PDB entry 2K7A | solution NMR | chains A and B

# Chain A
Protein: SH3 domain of Tyrosine-protein kinase ITK/TSK
Source organism: Mus musculus
Notes: EC 2.7.10.2
UniProtKB: Q03526 (ITK_MOUSE); residues 171-231 here correspond to UniProt positions 177-237 (UniProt number = residue number + 6)
Sequence (63 residues; each row starts with the number of its first residue):
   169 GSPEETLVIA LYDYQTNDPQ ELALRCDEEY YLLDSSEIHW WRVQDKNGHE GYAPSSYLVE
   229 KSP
Construct notes: expression tag (169-170)
Curated features (UniProtKB/Swiss-Prot):
  - modified residue: Tyr180 (Phosphotyrosine)
Reported in the primary citation:
  - post-translational modification sites: Tyr180 (citing earlier work)

# Chain B
Protein: SH2 domain of Tyrosine-protein kinase ITK/TSK
Source organism: Mus musculus
Notes: EC 2.7.10.2
UniProtKB: Q03526 (ITK_MOUSE); residues 232-338 here correspond to UniProt positions 238-344 (UniProt number = residue number + 6)
Sequence (110 residues; row label = number of the first residue in the row):
   230 GSNNLETYEW YNKSISRDKA EKLLLDTGKE GAFMVRDSRT PGTYTVSVFT KAIISENPCI
   290 KHYHIKETND SPKRYYVAEK YVFDSIPLLI QYHQYNGGGL VTRLRYPVCG
Unresolved in the structure: 230-231
Construct notes: expression tag (230-231, 339)
Reported in the primary citation:
  - mutagenesis - I282A: abolished binding to intermolecular self-association
  - mutagenesis - I282A (1.0 +/- 0.2 mM): decreased binding to phosphopeptide
  - mutagenesis - K280A: decreased binding to SH3(Y180E)

# Interface between chain A and chain B
Contacting residue pairs - 25 pairs, chain A then chain B:
  Leu179(A) - Ile282(B)
  Leu179(A) - Ile283(B)
  Tyr180(A) - Lys280(B)
  Asn185(A) - Arg332(B)
  Asp186(A) - Gly326(B)
  Gln188(A) - Lys309(B)
  Glu189(A) - Gly327(B)
  Ile206(A) - Tyr292(B)
  His207(A) - Tyr292(B)
  His207(A) - Val330(B)
  Trp208(A) - Gly327(B)
  Trp208(A) - Gly328(B)
  Trp208(A) - Leu329(B)
  Trp208(A) - Val330(B)
  Pro222(A) - Val330(B)
  Ser223(A) - Val330(B)
  Ser224(A) - Thr279(B)
  Ser224(A) - Ala281(B)
  Ser224(A) - Ile282(B)
  Ser224(A) - Val330(B)
  Tyr225(A) - Glu259(B)
  Tyr225(A) - Thr279(B)
  Tyr225(A) - Ala281(B)
  Val227(A) - Ile282(B)
  Val227(A) - Ile283(B)
Other interface residues (no listed pair), chain A (16 interface residues in all): Tyr182, Tyr220
Other interface residues (no listed pair), chain B (21 interface residues in all): Ser284, Asn286, Lys290, Lys295, Tyr310, Asn325, Thr331
Interface features reported in the paper:
  - pairs named by the authors: Arg332(B)-Asn185(A)
  - hot spots on chain A (mutagenesis) - Y180E: increased binding to SH2 domain of Tyrosine-protein kinase ITK/TSK (chain B) (citing earlier work)

# Overview
16 residues of chain A face 21 of chain B across their interface. The authors report a contact between
Arg332(B) and Asn185(A). The paper reports that I282A of chain B abolishes binding to intermolecular
self-association; a modification site at Tyr180(A); 3 substitutions were tested in all.
Chain A is SH3 domain of Tyrosine-protein kinase ITK/TSK and chain B is SH2 domain of Tyrosine-protein kinase
ITK/TSK, both from Mus musculus; the structure, Ensemble Structures of the binary complex between the SH3 and
SH2 domain of interleukin-2 tyrosine kinase, was determined by solution NMR together with 2K79 from the same
study.
